PDB entry 5BTG | X-ray diffraction, 2.50 A resolution | chains C and G of the 8 polymer chains in the assembly

== Chain C ==
Name: DNA gyrase subunit A
From: Mycobacterium tuberculosis (strain ATCC 25618 / H37Rv)
Notes: EC 5.99.1.3; fragment: GyrA 2-500 with IGSG C-terminal tag
UniProt: P9WG47 (GYRA_MYCTU); residue numbers follow UniProt; this construct covers 2-500
Chain sequence (503 residues; numbered 2 to 504; the number before each row is that of its first residue):
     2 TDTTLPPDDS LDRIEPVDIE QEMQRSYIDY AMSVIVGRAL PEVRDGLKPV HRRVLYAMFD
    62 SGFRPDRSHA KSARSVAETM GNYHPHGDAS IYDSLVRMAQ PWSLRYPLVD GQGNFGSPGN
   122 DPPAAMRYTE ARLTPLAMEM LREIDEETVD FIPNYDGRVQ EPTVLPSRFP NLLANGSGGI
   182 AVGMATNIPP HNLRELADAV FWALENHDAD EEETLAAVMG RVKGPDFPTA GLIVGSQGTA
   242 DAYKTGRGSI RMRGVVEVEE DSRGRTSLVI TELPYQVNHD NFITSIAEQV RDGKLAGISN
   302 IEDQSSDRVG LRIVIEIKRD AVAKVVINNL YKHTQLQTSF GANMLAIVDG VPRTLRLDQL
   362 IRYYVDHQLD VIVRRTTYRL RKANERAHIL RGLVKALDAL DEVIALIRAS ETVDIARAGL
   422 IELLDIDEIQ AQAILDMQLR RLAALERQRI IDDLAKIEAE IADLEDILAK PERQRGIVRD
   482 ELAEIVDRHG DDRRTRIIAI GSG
Not modelled in the structure: 2-14, 502-504
Differences from the reference sequence: expression tag (501-504)
Modified / non-standard residues: Tyr129 (O-phosphotyrosine; PTR)
UniProt features mapped onto this chain:
  - active site: Tyr129 (O-(5'-phospho-DNA)-tyrosine intermediate)
  - modified residue: Thr2 (N-acetylthreonine)
  - natural variant: Ala90 (A90V: Confers ciprofloxacin resistance, in clinical isolate), Ser91 (S91P: Confers ciprofloxacin resistance, in clinical isolate), Asp94 (D94A: Confers ciprofloxacin resistance, in clinical isolate; D94G: Confers ciprofloxacin resistance, in clinical isolate; D94H: Confers ciprofloxacin resistance, in clinical isolate ...)
  - mutagenesis: Thr80 (T80A: Slight resistance to fluoroquinolones. Hypersusceptibile, 2- to 14-fold higher sensitivity to fluoroquinolones, 2- to 8-fold more efficient in fluoroquinolone-induced DNA cleavage ...), Gly88 (G88A: Confers fluoroquinolone resistance, IC(50) is 2- to 26-fold higher than wild-type ...), Ala90 to Asp94 (80-fold increased resistance to fluoroquinolones, 32- to 64-fold reduction in fluoroquinolone-induced DNA cleavage), Ala90 (A90G: 4- to 16-fold more efficient in fluoroquinolone-induced DNA cleavage alone ...), Asp94 (D94G/H: 25- 45-fold increased resistance to fluoroquinolones, 4- to 8-fold reduction in fluoroquinolone-induced DNA cleavage ...)

== Chain G ==
Molecule: DNA substrate 24-mer TTACGTGCATAGTCATTCATGACC
From: synthetic construct
Sequence (24 nucleotides; row label = number of the first residue in the row):
     1 TTACGTGCAT AGTCATTCAT GACC
Not modelled in the structure: 1-2, 24

== How chain C and chain G interact ==
Pairs across the interface - 13 pairs, chain C then chain G:
  Tyr28(C) - DC18(G)  hydrogen bond to the phosphate
  Arg128(C) - DT10(G)  salt bridge to the phosphate
  Tyr129(C) - DA11(G)  sugar contact
  Ile181(C) - DC18(G)  base contact
  Ile181(C) - DA19(G)  base contact
  Ala182(C) - DC18(G)  sugar contact
  Ala182(C) - DA19(G)  sugar contact
  Val183(C) - DC18(G)  phosphate contact
  Gly184(C) - DC18(G)  phosphate contact
  Gly184(C) - DA19(G)  hydrogen bond to the phosphate
  Met185(C) - DA19(G)  sugar contact
  Ala186(C) - DA19(G)  sugar contact
  Arg248(C) - DG21(G)  salt bridge to the phosphate
Also at the interface, not in a pair above, chain C (16 interface residues in all): Tyr31, Pro124, Ala126, Ser250, Lys333, Ser340
Also at the interface, not in a pair above, chain G (10 interface residues in all): DG12, DT17, DT20, DA22, DC23

== Overview ==
16 residues of chain C and 10 residues of chain G are in contact, with 2 hydrogen bonds and 2 salt bridges.
Polar pairs include Tyr28(C)-DC18(G), Gly184(C)-DA19(G) and Arg128(C)-DT10(G). From UniProt: active-site
residue Tyr129(C) and 7 mutagenesis sites on chain C.
Chain C is DNA gyrase subunit A (Mycobacterium tuberculosis (strain ATCC 25618 / H37Rv)) and chain G is DNA
substrate 24-mer TTACGTGCATAGTCATTCATGACC (synthetic construct); the structure, Crystal structure of a
topoisomerase II complex, was determined by X-ray diffraction, deposited together with 5BS8, 5BTA, 5BTC, 5BTD,
5BTF, 5BTI, 5BTL and 5BTN.
